5EBZ - chains B and F of the 6 polymer chains in the assembly; structure by X-ray diffraction, 4.50 A resolution (low resolution: residue-level contacts below are approximate; hydrogen-bond / salt-bridge calls are withheld).

[Chain B (and F)]
Name: Inhibitor of nuclear factor kappa-B kinase subunit alpha
Source organism: Homo sapiens
Notes: EC 2.7.11.10; chain F of this document is another copy of the same molecule, construct and numbering; everything in this record applies to it too
UniProt: O15111 (IKKA_HUMAN); numbering as in UniProt (aligned over 10-660)
Amino-acid sequence (655 residues; numbered 6 to 660; the number before each row is that of its first residue):
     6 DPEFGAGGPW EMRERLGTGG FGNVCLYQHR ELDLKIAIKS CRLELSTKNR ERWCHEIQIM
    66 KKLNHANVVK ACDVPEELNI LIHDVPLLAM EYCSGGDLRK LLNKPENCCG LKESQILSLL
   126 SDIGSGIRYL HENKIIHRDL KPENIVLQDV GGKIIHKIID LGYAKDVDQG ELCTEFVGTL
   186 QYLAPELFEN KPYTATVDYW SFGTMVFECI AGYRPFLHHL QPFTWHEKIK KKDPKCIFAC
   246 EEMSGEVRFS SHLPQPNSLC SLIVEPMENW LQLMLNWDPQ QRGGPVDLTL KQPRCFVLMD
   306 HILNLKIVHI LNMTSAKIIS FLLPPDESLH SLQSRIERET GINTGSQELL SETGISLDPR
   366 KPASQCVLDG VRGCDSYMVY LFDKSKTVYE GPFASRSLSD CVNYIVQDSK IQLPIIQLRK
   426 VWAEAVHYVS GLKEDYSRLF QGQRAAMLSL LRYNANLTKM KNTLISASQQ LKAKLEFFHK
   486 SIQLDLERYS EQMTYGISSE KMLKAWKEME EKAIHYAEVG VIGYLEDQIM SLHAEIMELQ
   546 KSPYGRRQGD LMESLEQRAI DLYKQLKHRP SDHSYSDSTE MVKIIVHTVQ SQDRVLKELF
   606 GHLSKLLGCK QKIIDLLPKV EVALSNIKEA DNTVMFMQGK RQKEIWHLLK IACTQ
Sequence notes: expression tag (6-9); engineered mutation Glu176 (Ser in O15111), Glu180 (Ser in O15111); variant Ile268 (Val in O15111)
Small-molecule neighbours: 5TL (2-azanyl-5-phenyl-3-(4-sulfamoylphenyl)benzamide): Leu21, Gly22, Thr23, Gly24, Val29, Ala42, Lys44, Met95, Glu96, Tyr97, Cys98, Gly101, Asp102, Val151, Ile164, Asp165
Swiss-Prot annotation at these positions:
  - region: Leu455 to Leu476 (Leucine-zipper)
  - active site: Asp144 (Proton acceptor)
  - binding site (ATP): Leu21 to Val29, Lys44
  - modified residue: Thr23 (Phosphothreonine), Thr179 (Microbial infection: O-acetylthreonine)
  - natural variant: Ile268 (V268I: this construct carries the variant)
  - mutagenesis: Thr23 (T23A: Loss of phosphorylation and decrease of kinase activity), Lys44 (K44A: Loss of kinase activity; K44M: Loss of autophosphorylation), Thr179 (T179A: No change in phosphorylation)
What the authors report for this chain:
  - self-association interface (contacts with another copy of this molecule); pairs are residue here / residue on that copy: Ser249-Pro227, Ser249
  - mutagenesis - N408A/Y409A, H578A/Y580A: abolished signaling

[Interface between chain B and chain F]
Residue-residue contacts (38):
  Asp6(B) with Val594(F)
  Arg20(B) with Val411(F); Gln412(F); Ser414(F)
  Leu21(B) with Gln412(F); Asp413(F)
  Gly22(B) with Gln412(F)
  Gly25(B) with Asp405(F)
  Phe26(B) with Ser402(F); Leu403(F); Asp405(F); Asn408(F)
  Gly27(B) with Asn408(F); Gln412(F)
  Asn28(B) with Gln412(F)
  Val29(B) with Gln412(F)
  Leu48(B) with Ser402(F)
  Phe181(B) with Arg253(F)
  Gly183(B) with Met248(F)
  Thr184(B) with Met248(F)
  Leu185(B) with Ser249(F)
  Gln226(B) with Gly250(F)
  Pro227(B) with Ser249(F); Glu251(F)
  Phe228(B) with Ser249(F); Gly250(F); Glu251(F); Val252(F)
  His573(B) with Gln417(F)
  Pro575(B) with Arg574(F); Pro575(F)
  Ser576(B) with Ser576(F); Asp577(F); Ser579(F); Tyr580(F)
  Asp577(B) with Ser579(F)
  His578(B) with His578(F); Ser579(F)
Interface residues without a listed pair, chain B (26 interface residues in all): Thr23, Cys30, Val182, Lys572
Interface residues without a listed pair, chain F (29 interface residues in all): Lys233, Glu246, Tyr409, Ile421, Ser581, Val587

[Summary]
The interface between chain B and chain F involves 26 residues on one side and 29 on the other. Ligands of
chain B: compound 5TL. From UniProt: active-site residue Asp144(B), 10 ATP-binding residues and 3 mutagenesis
sites on chain B. From the paper: N408A/Y409A and H578A/Y580A of chain B abolish signaling; a self-association
interface involving Ser249(B).
Both chains are Inhibitor of nuclear factor kappa-B kinase subunit alpha (Homo sapiens). Entry 5EBZ (Crystal
structure of human IKK1) was determined by X-ray diffraction together with 5TQW, 5TQX and 5TQY from the same
study.
